PDB entry 6FD4 | X-ray diffraction, 1.50 A resolution | chains B and A

Chain B (and A):
Molecule: Adenine phosphoribosyltransferase
From: Homo sapiens
Notes: EC 2.4.2.7; chain A of this document is another copy of the same molecule, construct and numbering; everything in this record applies to it too
Reference sequence: P07741 (APT_HUMAN); numbering as in UniProt (aligned over 3-180)
Sequence (178 residues; numbered 3 to 180; the number before each row is that of its first residue):
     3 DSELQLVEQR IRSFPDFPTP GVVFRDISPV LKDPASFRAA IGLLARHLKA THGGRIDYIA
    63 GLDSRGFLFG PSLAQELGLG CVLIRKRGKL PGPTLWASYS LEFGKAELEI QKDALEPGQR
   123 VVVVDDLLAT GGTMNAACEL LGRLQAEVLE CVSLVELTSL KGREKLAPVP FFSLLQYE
Unresolved in the structure: 104-105 (chain A: fully traced)
Sequence notes: conflict F105 (Tyr in P07741)
Residues lining bound ligands: 1-O-pyrophosphono-5-O-phosphono-ribose (PRP; 1-O-pyrophosphono-5-O-phosphono-alpha-D-ribofuranose): D65, S66, R67, K88, L103, D127, D128, L129, L130, A131, T132, G133, G134, T135
Curated features (UniProtKB/Swiss-Prot):
  - modified residue: S4 (Phosphoserine), S15 (Phosphoserine), S30 (Phosphoserine), Y60 (Phosphotyrosine), S66 (Phosphoserine), K114 (N6-acetyllysine), T135 (Phosphothreonine)
  - natural variant: L33 (L33P: In APRTD), D65 (D65V: In APRTD), V84 (V84M: In APRTD), L110 (L110P: In APRTD), G133 (G133D: In APRTD), M136 (M136T: In APRTD), V150 (V150F: In APRTD), C153 (C153R: In APRTD), F173 (deletion: In APRTD)
Reported in the primary citation:
  - conformationally variable residues (loop rearrangement): F105
  - catalytic residues: E104 (citing earlier work)
  - mutagenesis - E104L: decreased growth in response to in absence of exogenous adenine

How chain B and chain A interact:
Pairs across the interface - 69 pairs, chain B then chain A:
  R14(B) - Q113(A)  hydrogen bond
  R14(B) - D115(A)  salt bridge
  F16(B) - P93(A)  hydrophobic
  F16(B) - G94(A)
  F19(B) - G90(A)
  F19(B) - K91(A)
  F19(B) - L92(A)
  F19(B) - P93(A)  hydrophobic
  F26(B) - P93(A)  hydrophobic
  D28(B) - Q113(A)  hydrogen bond
  S30(B) - L85(A)
  S30(B) - Q113(A)  hydrogen bond
  L33(B) - P73(A)  hydrophobic
  L33(B) - G82(A)
  L33(B) - C83(A)  hydrogen bond (backbone-backbone)
  K34(B) - Y60(A)
  K34(B) - G82(A)
  K34(B) - C83(A)  hydrogen bond (backbone-backbone)
  K34(B) - D115(A)
  K34(B) - A116(A)  hydrogen bond (side chain-backbone)
  P36(B) - Q77(A)  hydrogen bond (backbone-side chain)
  P36(B) - G80(A)
  P36(B) - L81(A)
  P36(B) - G82(A)
  F39(B) - P73(A)  hydrophobic
  F39(B) - Q77(A)
  R40(B) - Q77(A)
  Y60(B) - K34(A)
  D65(B) - S66(A)  hydrogen bond
  S66(B) - D65(A)  hydrogen bond
  S66(B) - S66(A)  hydrogen bond
  S66(B) - F69(A)
  S66(B) - R87(A)  hydrogen bond
  R67(B) - R87(A)
  F69(B) - S66(A)
  F69(B) - F69(A)
  F69(B) - L70(A)  hydrophobic
  L70(B) - F69(A)  hydrophobic
  L70(B) - P73(A)
  L70(B) - L85(A)  hydrophobic
  P73(B) - L33(A)  hydrophobic
  P73(B) - F39(A)  hydrophobic
  P73(B) - L70(A)
  S74(B) - S74(A)  hydrogen bond
  Q77(B) - P36(A)  hydrogen bond (side chain-backbone)
  Q77(B) - F39(A)
  Q77(B) - R40(A)
  G80(B) - P36(A)
  L81(B) - P36(A)
  G82(B) - L33(A)
  G82(B) - K34(A)
  G82(B) - P36(A)
  C83(B) - L33(A)  hydrogen bond (backbone-backbone)
  C83(B) - K34(A)
  L85(B) - S30(A)
  L85(B) - L70(A)  hydrophobic
  R87(B) - S66(A)
  R87(B) - R67(A)
  L92(B) - F19(A)
  P93(B) - F16(A)  hydrophobic
  P93(B) - F19(A)  hydrophobic
  P93(B) - F26(A)  hydrophobic
  G94(B) - F16(A)
  Q113(B) - R14(A)  hydrogen bond
  Q113(B) - D28(A)  hydrogen bond
  Q113(B) - S30(A)
  D115(B) - R14(A)  salt bridge
  D115(B) - K34(A)
  A116(B) - K34(A)  hydrogen bond (backbone-side chain)
Other interface residues (no listed pair), chain B (36 interface residues in all): V84, G90, K91, L117
Other interface residues (no listed pair), chain A (36 interface residues in all): V84, L117

Overview:
Chain B and chain A each contribute 36 residues to their interface, with 17 hydrogen bonds and 2 salt bridges.
Polar contacts include R14(B)-D115(A), R14(B)-Q113(A) and D28(B)-Q113(A). Ligands of chain B:
1-O-pyrophosphono-5-O-phosphono-ribose. From the paper: the catalytic residue E104(B); E104L of chain B
reduces growth in response to in absence of exogenous adenine.
Chain B and chain A are both Adenine phosphoribosyltransferase (Homo sapiens); the structure, Crystal
Structure of Human APRT-Tyr105Phe variant in complex with Adenine, PRPP and Mg2+, 14 hours post ..., was
determined by X-ray diffraction, deposited together with 6FCH, 6FCI, 6FCL, 6FD5 and 6FD6.
